Entry 3ZD2 (X-ray diffraction, 1.99 A resolution); this record covers chains A and B.

[Chain A (and B)]
Protein: Complement factor H-related protein 1
From: Homo sapiens
Notes: fragment: scr domains 1 and 2, residues 19-143; chain B of this document is another copy of the same molecule, construct and numbering; everything in this record applies to it too
UniProt: Q03591 (FHR1_HUMAN); residues 1-125 here correspond to UniProt positions 19-143 (UniProt number = residue number + 18)
Sequence (125 residues; each row starts with the number of its first residue):
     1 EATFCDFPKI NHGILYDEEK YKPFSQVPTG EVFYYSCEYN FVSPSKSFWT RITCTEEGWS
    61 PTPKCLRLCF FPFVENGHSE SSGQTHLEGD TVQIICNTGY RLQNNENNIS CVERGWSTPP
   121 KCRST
Disulfides: Cys5-Cys54, Cys37-Cys65, Cys69-Cys111, Cys96-Cys122
Curated features (UniProtKB/Swiss-Prot):
  - glycosylation: Asn108 (N-linked (GlcNAc...) asparagine)
What the authors report for this chain:
  - self-association interface (contacts with another copy of this molecule): Tyr34, Ser36, Tyr39

[How chain A and chain B interact]
Contacting residue pairs - 28 pairs, chain A then chain B:
  Ile14(A) - Tyr39(B)  hydrophobic
  Tyr16(A) - Phe70(B)
  Tyr16(A) - Phe71(B)
  Tyr16(A) - Pro72(B)
  Tyr34(A) - Phe70(B)  hydrophobic
  Tyr34(A) - Pro72(B)  hydrophobic
  Tyr34(A) - Gly83(B)
  Ser36(A) - Tyr39(B)  hydrogen bond
  Cys37(A) - Tyr39(B)
  Tyr39(A) - Ile14(B)  hydrophobic
  Tyr39(A) - Ser36(B)  hydrogen bond
  Tyr39(A) - Cys37(B)
  Tyr39(A) - Phe48(B)
  Tyr39(A) - Trp49(B)
  Asn40(A) - Phe48(B)
  Phe48(A) - Tyr39(B)
  Phe48(A) - Asn40(B)
  Phe48(A) - Leu68(B)  hydrophobic
  Trp49(A) - Tyr39(B)
  Trp49(A) - Phe70(B)
  Leu68(A) - Phe48(B)  hydrophobic
  Phe70(A) - Tyr16(B)  hydrophobic
  Phe70(A) - Tyr34(B)  hydrophobic
  Phe70(A) - Trp49(B)
  Pro72(A) - Tyr16(B)
  Pro72(A) - Tyr34(B)  hydrophobic
  Gly83(A) - Tyr34(B)
  Thr85(A) - Trp49(B)
Interface residues without a listed pair, chain A (17 interface residues in all): Lys20, Glu38, Phe71
Interface residues without a listed pair, chain B (17 interface residues in all): Glu38, Thr85, Lys121

[Overview]
The chain A/chain B interface involves 17 residues from each chain, with 2 hydrogen bonds. The hydrogen-bonded
pair is Ser36(A)-Tyr39(B). The paper reports a self-association interface involving Tyr34(A), Ser36(A) and
Tyr39(A).
Both chains are Complement factor H-related protein 1 (Homo sapiens). Entry 3ZD2 (The structure of the two
N-terminal domains of complement factor H related protein 1 shows formation ...) was determined by X-ray
diffraction together with 3ZD1 from the same study.
